8G9V - chains A and B; structure by X-ray diffraction, 2.65 A resolution.

[Chain A (and B)]
Name: 17-beta-hydroxysteroid dehydrogenase 13
From: Homo sapiens
Notes: EC 1.1.-.-; chain B of this document is another copy of the same molecule, construct and numbering; everything in this record applies to it too
Reference sequence: Q7Z5P4 (DHB13_HUMAN); residues 2-300 here = UniProt positions 2-300
Amino-acid sequence (315 residues; row label = number of the first residue in the row; numbering starts at 0):
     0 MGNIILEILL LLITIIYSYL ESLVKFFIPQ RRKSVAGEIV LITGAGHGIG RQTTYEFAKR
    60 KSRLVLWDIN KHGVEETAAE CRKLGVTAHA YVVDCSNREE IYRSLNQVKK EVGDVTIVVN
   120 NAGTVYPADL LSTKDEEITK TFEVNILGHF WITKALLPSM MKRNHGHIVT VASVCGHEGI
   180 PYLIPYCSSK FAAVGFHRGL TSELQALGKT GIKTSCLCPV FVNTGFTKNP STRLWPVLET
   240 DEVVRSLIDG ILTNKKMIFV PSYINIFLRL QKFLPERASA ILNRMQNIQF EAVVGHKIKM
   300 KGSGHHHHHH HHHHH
Disordered / not traced: 0, 23-27, 230-232, 292-314 (chain B: 0, 232-234, 287-314)
Sequence notes: initiating methionine (0); cloning artifact (1); engineered mutation Lys60 (Gln in Q7Z5P4), Arg62 (Ile in Q7Z5P4), His71 (Arg in Q7Z5P4), Lys161 (Glu in Q7Z5P4); expression tag (301-314)
Residues lining bound ligands:
  - O-dodecanyl octaethylene glycol (CE1): Glu177, Ile179, Leu182, Phe220, Thr226, Lys227, Pro229, Trp234, Phe266, Leu269, Gln270, Phe272, Leu273, Pro274, Leu281, Met284, Gln285, Gln288
  - NAD (nicotinamide-adenine-dinucleotide): Gly43, Gly45, His46, Gly47, Ile48, Gly49, Asp67, Ile68, Asn69, Val92, Asp93, Cys94, Ser95, Asn120, Ala121, Gly122, Val143, Val170, Ala171, Ser172, Tyr185, Lys189, Pro218, Val219, Phe220, Val221, Thr223, Phe225, Thr226
  - YYC (4-{[2,5-dimethyl-3-(4-methylbenzene-1-sulfonyl)benzene-1-sulfonyl]amino}benzoic acid): Ser172, Val173, Cys174, Glu177, Ile179, Tyr185, Pro218, Val219, Phe220, Phe225, Thr226, Trp234, Ile263, Phe266, Leu267, Leu281
What the authors report for this chain:
  - binding site for YYC: Ser172, Cys174, Ile179, Tyr185, Val219, Phe220, Ile263, Phe266
  - conformationally variable residues (loop rearrangement, order/disorder transition): Pro218 to Thr239
  - disease-associated variants - P260S, P274DEL: decreased stability (citing earlier work)
  - post-translational modification sites: Ser33 (citing earlier work)
  - disease-associated variants - P260S: decreased expression

[How chain A and chain B interact]
Residue-residue contacts (129; chain A residue first):
  Ile4(A) with Phe266(B), hydrophobic
  Leu5(A) with Ile265(B), hydrophobic; Phe266(B), hydrophobic
  Leu8(A) with Phe266(B), hydrophobic; Leu269(B), hydrophobic; Gln270(B); Leu281(B), hydrophobic
  Leu9(A) with Leu10(B), hydrophobic; Ile14(B), hydrophobic; Leu269(B), hydrophobic
  Leu11(A) with Leu273(B); Leu281(B), hydrophobic
  Ile12(A) with Leu10(B), hydrophobic; Leu269(B); Phe272(B); Leu273(B), hydrophobic
  Ile15(A) with Leu273(B), hydrophobic; Pro274(B), hydrophobic
  Tyr16(A) with Glu6(B); Phe272(B)
  Glu20(A) with Gly1(B)
  Arg97(A) with Asp134(B), salt bridge
  Tyr101(A) with Asp134(B), hydrogen bond
  Asp128(A) with Glu202(B)
  Leu129(A) with Phe149(B), hydrophobic; Thr152(B); Lys153(B); Leu156(B), hydrophobic; Glu202(B), hydrogen bond (backbone-side chain)
  Leu130(A) with Lys153(B); Leu156(B), hydrophobic; Pro157(B); Met160(B), hydrophobic
  Thr132(A) with Lys153(B), hydrogen bond (backbone-side chain)
  Asp134(A) with Arg97(B), salt bridge; Tyr101(B), hydrogen bond; Trp150(B); Lys153(B), salt bridge
  Ile137(A) with Trp150(B), hydrophobic; Lys153(B)
  Thr138(A) with Trp150(B)
  Phe141(A) with Ile145(B), hydrophobic; Leu146(B), hydrophobic; Phe149(B), hydrophobic
  Ile145(A) with Phe141(B), hydrophobic; Ser187(B)
  Leu146(A) with Phe141(B), hydrophobic
  Phe149(A) with Leu129(B), hydrophobic; Phe141(B), hydrophobic; Ile183(B), hydrophobic; Pro184(B), hydrophobic; Ser187(B)
  Trp150(A) with Asp134(B); Ile137(B), hydrophobic; Thr138(B)
  Thr152(A) with Leu129(B)
  Lys153(A) with Leu129(B); Leu130(B); Thr132(B), hydrogen bond (side chain-backbone); Asp134(B), salt bridge; Ile137(B)
  Leu156(A) with Leu130(B), hydrophobic
  Pro157(A) with Leu130(B)
  Met160(A) with Leu130(B), hydrophobic
  Glu177(A) with Arg197(B), salt bridge
  Gly178(A) with Gly198(B); Ser201(B), hydrogen bond (backbone-side chain)
  Pro180(A) with Ser201(B); Glu202(B); Ala205(B), hydrophobic
  Tyr181(A) with Glu202(B), hydrogen bond (backbone-side chain); Ala205(B); Leu206(B)
  Ile183(A) with Phe149(B), hydrophobic; Phe195(B), hydrophobic; Gly198(B); Leu199(B), hydrophobic; Glu202(B)
  Pro184(A) with Phe149(B), hydrophobic
  Ser187(A) with Ile145(B); Phe149(B); Ala191(B), hydrogen bond (side chain-backbone); Phe195(B)
  Phe190(A) with Phe190(B); Gly194(B)
  Ala191(A) with Phe141(B), hydrophobic; Ser187(B), hydrogen bond (backbone-side chain); Ala191(B), hydrophobic
  Gly194(A) with Phe190(B)
  Phe195(A) with Ile183(B), hydrophobic; Ser187(B)
  His196(A) with Glu275(B), salt bridge
  Arg197(A) with Glu177(B), salt bridge; Glu275(B), salt bridge; Ser278(B)
  Gly198(A) with Gly178(B); Ile183(B)
  Leu199(A) with Ile183(B), hydrophobic
  Thr200(A) with Glu275(B), hydrogen bond
  Ser201(A) with Gly178(B), hydrogen bond (side chain-backbone); Pro180(B); Arg283(B)
  Glu202(A) with Asp128(B); Leu129(B), hydrogen bond (side chain-backbone); Tyr181(B), hydrogen bond (side chain-backbone); Ile183(B)
  Gln204(A) with Arg276(B); Ala279(B); Ile280(B); Arg283(B)
  Ala205(A) with Pro180(B), hydrophobic; Tyr181(B); Arg283(B)
  Thr209(A) with Arg276(B)
  Lys255(A) with Glu275(B); Arg276(B)
  Met256(A) with Glu275(B)
  Ile265(A) with Leu5(B), hydrophobic
  Arg268(A) with Glu6(B), salt bridge; Leu9(B); Lys271(B), hydrogen bond (side chain-backbone); Phe272(B)
  Leu269(A) with Leu9(B), hydrophobic
  Lys271(A) with Tyr16(B)
  Phe272(A) with Ile12(B), hydrophobic; Tyr16(B), hydrophobic
  Ser278(A) with Gln204(B), hydrogen bond
  Asn282(A) with Gln204(B)
  Asn286(A) with Ala205(B), hydrogen bond (side chain-backbone)
Also at the interface, not in a pair above, chain A (70 interface residues in all): Gly1, Ile7, Ala127, Lys133, His176, Ile179, Leu182, Ala192, Val193, Leu206, Gln285
Also at the interface, not in a pair above, chain B (70 interface residues in all): Ile7, Ala127, Lys133, Ile179, Leu182, Val193, Tyr262, Arg268, Ala277

[In short]
The chain A/chain B interface involves 70 residues from each chain, with 16 hydrogen bonds and 9 salt bridges.
Among the polar pairs are Arg97(A)-Asp134(B), Asp134(A)-Lys153(B) and Glu177(A)-Arg197(B). From the paper: a
binding site for YYC at Ser172(A), Cys174(A) and Ile179(A) among others; P260S and P274DEL of chain A reduce
stability.
Chain A and chain B are both 17-beta-hydroxysteroid dehydrogenase 13 (Homo sapiens); the structure, Crystal
structures of 17-beta-hydroxysteroid dehydrogenase 13, was determined by X-ray diffraction, deposited together
with 8G84, 8G89 and 8G93.
